5JHS - chains S and T of the 28 polymer chains in the assembly; structure by X-ray diffraction, 3.00 A resolution.

== Chain S ==
Molecule: Proteasome subunit alpha type-6
Organism: Saccharomyces cerevisiae (strain ATCC 204508 / S288c)
Notes: EC 3.4.25.1
UniProt: P40302 (PSA6_YEAST); residues 0-233 here correspond to UniProt positions 1-234 (UniProt number = residue number + 1)
Amino-acid sequence (234 residues; row label = number of the first residue in the row; numbering starts at 0):
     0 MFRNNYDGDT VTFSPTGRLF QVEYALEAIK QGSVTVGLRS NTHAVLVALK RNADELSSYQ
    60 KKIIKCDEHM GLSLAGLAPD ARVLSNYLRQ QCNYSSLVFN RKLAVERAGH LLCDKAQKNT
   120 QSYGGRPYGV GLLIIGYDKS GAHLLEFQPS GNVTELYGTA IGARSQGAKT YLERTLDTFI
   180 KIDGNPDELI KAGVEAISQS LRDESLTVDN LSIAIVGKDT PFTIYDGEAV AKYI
Not modelled in the structure: 0-2
UniProt features mapped onto this chain:
  - modified residue: Ser13 (Phosphoserine)
  - cross-link: Lys190 (Glycyl lysine isopeptide (Lys-Gly) (interchain with G-Cter in ubiquitin))

== Chain T ==
Molecule: Probable proteasome subunit alpha type-7
Organism: Saccharomyces cerevisiae (strain ATCC 204508 / S288c)
Notes: EC 3.4.25.1
UniProt: P21242 (PSA7_YEAST); residues -3 to 284 here correspond to UniProt positions 1-288 (UniProt number = residue number + 4)
Amino-acid sequence (288 residues; row label = number of the first residue in the row; numbers below 1 keep their minus sign (Met-3 is residue -3)):
    -3 MTSIGTGYDL SNSVFSPDGR NFQVEYAVKA VENGTTSIGI KCNDGVVFAV EKLITSKLLV
    57 PQKNVKIQVV DRHIGCVYSG LIPDGRHLVN RGREEAASFK KLYKTPIPIP AFADRLGQYV
   117 QAHTLYNSVR PFGVSTIFGG VDKNGAHLYM LEPSGSYWGY KGAATGKGRQ SAKAELEKLV
   177 DHHPEGLSAR EAVKQAAKII YLAHEDNKEK DFELEISWCS LSETNGLHKF VKGDLLQEAI
   237 DFAQKEINGD DDEDEDDSDN VMSSDDENAP VATNANATTD QEGDIHLE
Not modelled in the structure: -3 to 1, 245-284
UniProt features mapped onto this chain:
  - modified residue: Thr-2 (N-acetylthreonine)

== How chain S and chain T interact ==
Contacting residue pairs (63; chain S residue first):
  Asn4(S) - Leu6(T)
  Tyr5(S) - Asp5(T)  hydrogen bond
  Tyr5(S) - Leu6(T)  hydrophobic
  Thr9(S) - Arg126(T)
  Val10(S) - Gln19(T)
  Val10(S) - Asn123(T)
  Val10(S) - Ser124(T)
  Val10(S) - Val125(T)
  Val10(S) - Arg126(T)
  Thr11(S) - Leu6(T)
  Thr11(S) - Gln19(T)
  Phe12(S) - Gln19(T)  hydrogen bond (backbone-side chain)
  Phe12(S) - Tyr22(T)
  Phe12(S) - Ala23(T)  hydrophobic
  Phe12(S) - Arg126(T)
  Phe12(S) - Pro127(T)
  Ser13(S) - Tyr22(T)
  Pro14(S) - Tyr22(T)  hydrophobic
  Pro14(S) - Lys25(T)
  Thr15(S) - Lys25(T)
  Gly16(S) - Tyr22(T)
  Gly16(S) - Lys25(T)
  Gly16(S) - Ala26(T)
  Leu18(S) - Leu77(T)  hydrophobic
  Leu18(S) - Arg126(T)
  His109(S) - Arg82(T)
  Cys112(S) - Arg82(T)
  Asp113(S) - Arg82(T)  salt bridge
  Asp113(S) - Asn86(T)
  Gln116(S) - Pro79(T)
  Gln116(S) - Asp80(T)
  Gln116(S) - His83(T)  hydrogen bond
  Gln116(S) - Arg126(T)
  Thr119(S) - Arg126(T)  hydrogen bond (backbone-side chain)
  Gln120(S) - His119(T)
  Gln120(S) - Val125(T)
  Gln120(S) - Arg126(T)  hydrogen bond (backbone-backbone)
  Gln120(S) - Pro127(T)
  Gln120(S) - Phe128(T)
  Ser121(S) - Ser124(T)
  Tyr122(S) - Ser124(T)  hydrogen bond (backbone-backbone)
  Ser149(S) - Pro79(T)
  Gly150(S) - Pro79(T)
  Asn151(S) - Ile78(T)
  Asn151(S) - Pro79(T)
  Thr153(S) - Leu55(T)
  Thr153(S) - Asn60(T)
  Glu154(S) - Val56(T)
  Glu154(S) - Lys59(T)
  Glu154(S) - Asn60(T)  hydrogen bond (backbone-side chain)
  Leu155(S) - Leu54(T)
  Leu155(S) - Leu55(T)  hydrophobic
  Leu155(S) - Val56(T)
  Tyr156(S) - Leu54(T)  hydrogen bond (backbone-backbone)
  Tyr156(S) - Leu55(T)
  Tyr156(S) - Val56(T)
  Tyr156(S) - Pro57(T)
  Gly157(S) - Leu54(T)
  Lys168(S) - Leu54(T)
  Leu171(S) - Leu54(T)
  Glu172(S) - Ser52(T)  hydrogen bond
  Glu172(S) - Lys53(T)  hydrogen bond (side chain-backbone)
  Leu175(S) - Lys53(T)
Interface residues without a listed pair, chain S (36 interface residues in all): Arg38, Glu105, Lys117, His142, Val152
Interface residues without a listed pair, chain T (30 interface residues in all): Gly129

== Overview ==
36 residues of chain S and 30 residues of chain T are in contact; the contacts include 10 hydrogen bonds and 1
salt bridge. Among the polar pairs are Asp113(S)-Arg82(T), Tyr5(S)-Asp5(T) and Phe12(S)-Gln19(T).
Here chain S is Proteasome subunit alpha type-6 and chain T is Probable proteasome subunit alpha type-7, both
from Saccharomyces cerevisiae (strain ATCC 204508 / S288c). Entry 5JHS (Yeast 20S proteasome in complex with
the peptidic epoxyketone inhibitor 15) was determined by X-ray diffraction together with 5JHR from the same
study.
